Entry 3SOS (X-ray diffraction, 2.58 A resolution); this record covers chain A.

# Chain A
Name: Coagulation factor XI
Organism: Homo sapiens
Notes: EC 3.4.21.27
UniProt: P03951 (FA11_HUMAN); numbering as in UniProt (aligned over 388-625)
Amino-acid sequence (238 residues; row label = number of the first residue in the row):
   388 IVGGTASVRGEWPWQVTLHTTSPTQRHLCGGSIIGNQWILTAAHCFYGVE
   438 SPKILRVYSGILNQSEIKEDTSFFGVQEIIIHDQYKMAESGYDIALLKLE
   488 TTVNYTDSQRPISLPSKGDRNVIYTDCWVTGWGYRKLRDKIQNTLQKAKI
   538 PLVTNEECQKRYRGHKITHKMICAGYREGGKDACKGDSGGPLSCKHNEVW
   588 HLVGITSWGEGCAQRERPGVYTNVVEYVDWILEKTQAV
Unresolved in the structure: 624-625
Sequence notes: engineered mutation S500 (Cys in P03951)
Disulfides: C416-C432, C514-C581, C545-C560, C571-C599
UniProt features mapped onto this chain:
  - active site (Charge relay system): H431, D480, S575
  - binding site (heparin): K547 to R550
  - glycosylation (N-linked (GlcNAc...) asparagine): N450 (complex), N491 (complex)
  - natural variant: W401 (W401R: In FA11D), V403 (V403M: In FA11D), T404 (T404N: In FA11D), G418 (G418V: In FA11D), A430 (A430V: In FA11D), I454 (I454K: In FA11D), F460 (F460V: In FA11D), I481 (I481S: In FA11D), T493 (T493I: In FA11D), S503 (S503P: In FA11D), D506 (D506G: In FA11D), Y511 (Y511H: In FA11D), 12 further natural variant entries in UniProt

# In short
Curated annotation (UniProt) lists 3 active-site residues and 4 heparin-binding residues.
Chain A is Coagulation factor XI (Homo sapiens); the structure, Benzothiazinone inhibitor in complex with
FXIa, was determined by X-ray diffraction, deposited together with 3SOR.
